Entry 1YMT (X-ray diffraction, 1.20 A resolution); this record covers chains A and B.

# Chain A
Molecule: Steroidogenic factor 1
From: Mus musculus
Notes: fragment: mSF-1 LBD (residues 219-462)
UniProtKB: P33242 (STF1_MOUSE); aligned to UniProt positions 219-462 over residues 219-462
Sequence (246 residues; numbered 217 to 462; the number before each row is that of its first residue):
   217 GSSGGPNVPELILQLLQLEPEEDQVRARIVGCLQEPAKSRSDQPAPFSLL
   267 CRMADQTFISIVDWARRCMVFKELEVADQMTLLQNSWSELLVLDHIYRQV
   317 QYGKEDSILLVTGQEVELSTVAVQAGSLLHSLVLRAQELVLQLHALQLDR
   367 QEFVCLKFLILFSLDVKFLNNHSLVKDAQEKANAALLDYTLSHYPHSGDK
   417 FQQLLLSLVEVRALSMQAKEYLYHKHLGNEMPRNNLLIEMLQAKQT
Disordered / not traced: 251-258, 460-462
Sequence notes: cloning artifact (217-218); engineered mutation Ser304 (Cys302 in P33242), Ser408 (Cys in P33242), Ser413 (Cys in P33242), Ser423 (Cys in P33242)
Small-molecule neighbours: DR9 (1-cis-9-octadecanoyl-2-cis-9-hexadecanoyl phosphatidyl glycerol): Ala261, Phe263, Leu266, Cys267, Met269, Ala270, Trp303, Ser304, Leu307, Val308, His311, Ile324, Leu326, Val332, Thr336, Val337, Gln340, Ala341, Gly342, Leu345, Leu348, Ala352, Ser431, Ala434, Lys435, Tyr437, Leu438, Lys441, Leu453
From the paper describing this entry:
  - mutagenesis - A270W: abolished binding to DR9
  - binding site for DR9: Ala270, Gly342, Tyr437, Lys441
  - mutagenesis - A270W (1.85- to 3.1-fold): decreased binding to PIP2 and PIP3
  - mutagenesis - A270W, R314M: decreased signaling
  - contacts within the chain: Glu238-Arg314 (salt bridge)

# Chain B
Molecule: Nuclear receptor 0B2
Notes: fragment: mSHP peptide (residues 17-30)
UniProtKB: Q62227 (SHP_MOUSE); numbering as in UniProt (aligned over 17-30)
Sequence (14 residues; each row starts with the number of its first residue):
    17 RPTILYALLSPSPR
Disordered / not traced: 27-30

# How chain A and chain B interact
Pairs across the interface (17; chain A residue first):
  Val278(A) - Leu24(B)  hydrophobic
  Val278(A) - Leu25(B)  hydrophobic
  Arg282(A) - Leu24(B)
  Arg282(A) - Leu25(B)  hydrogen bond (side chain-backbone)
  Arg282(A) - Ser26(B)
  Val292(A) - Tyr22(B)  hydrophobic
  Val292(A) - Leu25(B)  hydrophobic
  Gln295(A) - Leu25(B)
  Met296(A) - Leu21(B)  hydrophobic
  Met296(A) - Tyr22(B)
  Met296(A) - Leu25(B)  hydrophobic
  Asn450(A) - Ile20(B)
  Leu452(A) - Ile20(B)  hydrophobic
  Glu455(A) - Thr19(B)
  Glu455(A) - Ile20(B)  hydrogen bond (side chain-backbone)
  Glu455(A) - Leu21(B)  hydrogen bond (side chain-backbone)
  Met456(A) - Leu21(B)  hydrophobic
Also at the interface, not in a pair above, chain A (13 interface residues in all): Ile275, Phe287, Leu299, Gln300
The authors on this interface:
  - interface residues, chain A: Arg282(A), Glu455(A)

# Summary
13 residues of chain A and 7 residues of chain B are in contact, with 3 hydrogen bonds. Polar pairs include
Arg282(A)-Leu25(B), Glu455(A)-Ile20(B) and Glu455(A)-Leu21(B). Ligands of chain A: compound DR9. The paper
reports a binding site for DR9 at Ala270(A), Gly342(A) and Tyr437(A) among others; A270W and R314M of chain A
reduce signaling.
Here chain A is Steroidogenic factor 1 (Mus musculus) and chain B is Nuclear receptor 0B2. Entry 1YMT (Mouse
SF-1 LBD) was determined by X-ray diffraction (same publication as 1YOK and 1YOW).
